Entry 1FR6 (X-ray diffraction, 2.50 A resolution); this record covers chain A.

[Chain A]
Protein: Beta-lactamase
Source organism: Citrobacter freundii
Notes: EC 3.5.2.6
Reference sequence: Q46041 (Q46041_CITFR); residues 1-361 here correspond to UniProt positions 21-381 (UniProt number = residue number + 20)
Sequence (361 residues; numbered 1 to 361; the number before each row is that of its first residue):
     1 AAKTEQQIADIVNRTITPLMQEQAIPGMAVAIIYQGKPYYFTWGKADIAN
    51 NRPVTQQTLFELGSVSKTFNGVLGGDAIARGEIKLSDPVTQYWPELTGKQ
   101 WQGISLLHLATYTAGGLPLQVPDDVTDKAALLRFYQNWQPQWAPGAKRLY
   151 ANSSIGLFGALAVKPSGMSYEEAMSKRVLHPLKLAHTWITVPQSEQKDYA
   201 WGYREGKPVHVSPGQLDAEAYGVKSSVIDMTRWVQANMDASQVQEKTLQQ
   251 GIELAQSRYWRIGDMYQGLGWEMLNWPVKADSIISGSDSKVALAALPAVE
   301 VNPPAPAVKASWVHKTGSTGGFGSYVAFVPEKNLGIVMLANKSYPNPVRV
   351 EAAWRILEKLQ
Glycans and other covalent adducts: AZTREONAM, open form (AZR) linked to Ser64
Ligand contacts: AZTREONAM, open form (AZR; 2-({[(1Z)-1-(2-amino-1,3-thiazol-4-yl)-2-oxo-2-{[(2S,3S)-1-oxo-3-(sulfoamino)butan-2-yl]amino}ethylidene]amino}oxy)-2-methylpropanoic acid): Gly63, Lys67, Leu119, Gln120, Tyr150, Asn152, Tyr221, Leu293, Lys315, Thr316, Gly317, Ser318, Thr319, Gly320, Asn346

[Summary]
AZTREONAM, open form is covalently linked to Ser64.
Chain A is Beta-lactamase (Citrobacter freundii); the structure, Refined crystal structure of beta-lactamase
from citrobacter freundii indicates A mechanism for beta-lactam hydrolysis, was determined by X-ray
diffraction (same publication as 1FR1).
